Entry 7XR2 (electron microscopy, 3.10 A resolution); this record covers chains 1 and j of the 17 polymer chains in the assembly.

# Chain 1
Protein: VP11
From: Scylla serrata reovirus SZ-2007
UniProt: G9BDA7 (G9BDA7_9REOV); residues 1-203 here = UniProt positions 1-203
Chain sequence (203 residues; row label = number of the first residue in the row):
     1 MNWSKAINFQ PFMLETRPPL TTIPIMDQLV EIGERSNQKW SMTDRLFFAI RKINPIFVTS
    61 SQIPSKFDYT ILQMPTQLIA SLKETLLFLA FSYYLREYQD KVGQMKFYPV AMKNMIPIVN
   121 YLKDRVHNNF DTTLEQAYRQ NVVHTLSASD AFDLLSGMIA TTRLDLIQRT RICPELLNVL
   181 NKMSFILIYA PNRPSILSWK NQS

# Chain j
Protein: VP12
From: Scylla serrata reovirus SZ-2007
UniProt: G9BDA8 (G9BDA8_9REOV); residues 1-274 here = UniProt positions 1-274
Chain sequence (274 residues; each row starts with the number of its first residue):
     1 MNLEINNFAP AISSIGSQLC SLSAQKLLTC RKQYGNGAKS FEEFYAEIGG IIGMMGINSQ
    61 TPSGIREAIY RLYQSAFLFG DIFPESFGIQ NTQNIKPPPG FTAPAKKLEV VLPQGGAFDL
   121 IYNNGEIRVT TTRNVQAGDL VCTVTFPIQG SVIATRNCHV NEIGGQLTTT RPEIIASVPM
   181 PARTVIVASF DAIEIGYGEG DDLFAIGIAI LSNRFNGQIT PMSRHNYMTQ MFANLPANMS
   241 ERDSSAVLHF AQAAPVVLGM MERLTGAPKW VLDY

# How chain 1 and chain j interact
Contacting residue pairs (36):
  P19(1) with F79(j)
  T21(1) with R71(j); Q74(j), hydrogen bond
  T22(1) with Q74(j); S75(j)
  I25(1) with I12(j), hydrophobic; R71(j); S75(j)
  M26(1) with S75(j); F79(j), hydrophobic; I82(j), hydrophobic
  Q28(1) with I15(j); G56(j)
  L29(1) with F8(j), hydrophobic; I12(j), hydrophobic; I82(j), hydrophobic; F87(j)
  I32(1) with N91(j); Q93(j)
  G33(1) with F87(j)
  S36(1) with Q90(j), hydrogen bond (side chain-backbone); N91(j); T92(j)
  Q38(1) with F87(j); Q90(j)
  N54(1) with S86(j)
  I56(1) with P84(j), hydrophobic
  Q62(1) with F79(j)
  P64(1) with F79(j); I82(j); F83(j)
  S65(1) with F83(j)
  K66(1) with F83(j); F87(j)
  Y69(1) with P84(j), hydrophobic; F87(j), hydrophobic
Interface residues without a listed pair, chain 1 (23 interface residues in all): P24, V30, R51, K52, I63
Interface residues without a listed pair, chain j (20 interface residues in all): M55, L72, D81

# In short
The interface between chain 1 and chain j involves 23 residues on one side and 20 on the other; the contacts
include 2 hydrogen bonds. Among the polar pairs are T21(1)-Q74(j) and S36(1)-Q90(j).
Here chain 1 is VP11 and chain j is VP12, both from Scylla serrata reovirus SZ-2007. Entry 7XR2 (3.1 Angstrom
cryoEM icosahedral reconstruction of mud crab reovirus) was determined by electron microscopy (same
publication as 7XR3).
